7JR9 - chains B and C of the 7 polymer chains in the assembly; structure by electron microscopy, 2.95 A resolution.

== Chain B ==
Protein: Radial spoke protein 9
Organism: Chlamydomonas reinhardtii
UniProt: Q27YU5 (Q27YU5_CHLRE); numbering as in UniProt (aligned over 1-269)
Chain sequence (269 residues; each row starts with the number of its first residue):
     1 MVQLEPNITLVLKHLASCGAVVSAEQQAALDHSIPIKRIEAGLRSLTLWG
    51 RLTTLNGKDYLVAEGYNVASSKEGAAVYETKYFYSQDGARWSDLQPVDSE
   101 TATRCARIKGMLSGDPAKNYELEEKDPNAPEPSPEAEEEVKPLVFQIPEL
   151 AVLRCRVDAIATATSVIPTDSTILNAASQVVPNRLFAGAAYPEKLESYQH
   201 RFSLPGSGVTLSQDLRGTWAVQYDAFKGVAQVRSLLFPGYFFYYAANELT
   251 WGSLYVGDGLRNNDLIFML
Disordered / not traced: 1, 125-141
Reported in the primary citation:
  - mutagenesis - Y244R, R261DEL: decreased stability

== Chain C ==
Protein: Flagellar radial spoke protein 4
Organism: Chlamydomonas reinhardtii
UniProt: Q01656 (RSP4_CHLRE); residue numbers follow UniProt; this construct covers 1-465
Chain sequence (486 residues; row label = number of the first residue in the row; numbers below 1 keep their minus sign (Met-20 is residue -20)):
   -20 MGSSHHHHHHGGSAENLYFQGMAAVDSVAQALAYLQVHSPQDGTSMYDHL
    30 VKLVSKVLEDQPKNAVDLLETSLLVKKSTFDPKESSPLVPIPVAPDATQT
    80 QAAVSIFGDPELPINPATGEPVPADPPNEFEAENMLGAAAVLDCLGVGLG
   130 RELGVNIALAAKRIGEDPKLAVRSVRFFGKFLGLYSDYFVFEVAFKKEAA
   180 KEAAPAAPAPERVEGEAASSSAPEVPVEEPGKGANKFTYLVCSSLGGPLT
   230 RLPDVTPAQVKASRRIKKLLTGRLTSHVSTYPAFPGNEANYLRALIARIS
   280 AATVVAPSDLFSLNDETGELERAEDWEPPAGREMAAPTAWVHVRPHLKSQ
   330 GRCEVHKRELPEDADEDEFYNEDELEEGPDLLAALEEDAQLPGEQAAWTP
   380 IYSSASEAVKTQAGGLRSLVWPGAVCGGRGSEWTCVYVGWGVKNAPFVPL
   430 PPPPVAQEFAWGEVETQELELKPAPPPPEEEAEADE
Disordered / not traced: -20 to 72, 92-103, 176-208, 327-357, 429-465
Construct notes: expression tag (-20 to 0)
Reported in the primary citation:
  - mutagenesis - F170P, G251E: decreased stability

== Interface between chain B and chain C ==
Contacting residue pairs (13; chain B residue first):
  Ala28(B) with Phe86(C), hydrophobic; Glu131(C)
  Asp31(B) with Glu131(C)
  His32(B) with Thr79(C); Ala82(C); Phe86(C); Asn135(C), hydrogen bond
  Ile36(B) with Thr79(C); Gln80(C); Val83(C), hydrophobic
  Ala89(B) with Val83(C)
  Arg90(B) with Phe86(C), hydrogen bond (side chain-backbone); Asp88(C)
Also at the interface, not in a pair above, chain B (10 interface residues in all): Ala24, Glu25, Ala29, Ser33
Also at the interface, not in a pair above, chain C (11 interface residues in all): Gly87, Val134, Leu138

== Overview ==
The interface between chain B and chain C involves 10 residues on one side and 11 on the other, with 2
hydrogen bonds. Among the polar pairs are His32(B)-Asn135(C) and Arg90(B)-Phe86(C). From the paper: Y244R and
R261DEL of chain B reduce stability; F170P and G251E of chain C reduce stability.
Chain B is Radial spoke protein 9 and chain C is Flagellar radial spoke protein 4, both from Chlamydomonas
reinhardtii; the structure, Chlamydomonas reinhardtii radial spoke minimal head complex, was determined by
electron microscopy, deposited together with 7JRJ.
